PDB entry 3FWU | X-ray diffraction, 1.80 A resolution | chain A

Chain A:
Molecule: Macrophage migration inhibitory factor-like protein
From: Leishmania major
UniProtKB: Q4Q413 (Q4Q413_LEIMA); residues 0-112 here correspond to UniProt positions 1-113 (UniProt number = residue number + 1)
Amino-acid sequence (133 residues; each row starts with the number of its first residue; numbers below 1 keep their minus sign (Met-20 is residue -20)):
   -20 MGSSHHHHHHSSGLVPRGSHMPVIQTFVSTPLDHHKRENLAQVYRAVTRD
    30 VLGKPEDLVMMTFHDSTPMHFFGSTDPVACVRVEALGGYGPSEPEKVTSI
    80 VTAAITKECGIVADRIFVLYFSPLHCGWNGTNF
Not modelled in the structure: -20 to -1
Construct notes: expression tag (-20 to -1)
From the paper describing this entry:
  - catalytic residues: Pro1, Lys33
  - contacts within the chain: Arg24-Asp36 (salt bridge), Arg28-Glu35 (salt bridge)
  - conformationally variable residues (helix shift, loop rearrangement): His13 to Leu31, Val30 to Leu37, Ala64 to Ser71
  - catalytic residues: Leu65 (proposed by the authors, not directly observed)

Summary:
From the paper: catalytic residues Pro1, Lys33 and Leu65; conformational variability at His13, Val30 and
Ala64.
Chain A is Macrophage migration inhibitory factor-like protein (Leishmania major); the structure, Crystal
structure of Leishmania major MIF1, was determined by X-ray diffraction, deposited together with 3FWT.
